PDB entry 1LJ2 | X-ray diffraction, 2.38 A resolution | chains A and B of the 4 polymer chains in the assembly

[Chain A (and B)]
Molecule: Nonstructural RNA-binding protein 34
From: Simian rotavirus A/SA11
Notes: fragment: C-terminal domain; engineered mutation(s): C306S C314S; chain B of this document is another copy of the same molecule, construct and numbering; everything in this record applies to it too
UniProt: P03536 (VN34_ROTS1); residues 206-315 here = UniProt positions 206-315
Chain sequence (110 residues; row label = number of the first residue in the row):
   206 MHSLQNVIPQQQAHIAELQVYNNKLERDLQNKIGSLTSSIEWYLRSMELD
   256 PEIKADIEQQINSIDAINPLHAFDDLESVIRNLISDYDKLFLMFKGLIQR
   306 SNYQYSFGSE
Unresolved in the structure: 206, 313-315 (chain B: fully traced)
Construct notes: cloning artifact (306, 314)

[Chain A / chain B interface]
Contacting residue pairs (109; chain A residue first):
  Leu209(A) with Leu209(B), hydrophobic; Ile213(B), hydrophobic
  Ile213(A) with Leu209(B), hydrophobic; Ile213(B), hydrophobic; Gln216(B)
  Gln216(A) with Ile213(B), hydrogen bond (side chain-backbone); Gln216(B); Gln217(B); Ile220(B)
  Gln217(A) with Gln216(B)
  His219(A) with Ile220(B)
  Ile220(A) with His219(B); Ile220(B), hydrophobic; Leu223(B)
  Leu223(A) with Ile220(B); Leu223(B), hydrophobic; Gln224(B); Asn227(B), hydrogen bond (backbone-side chain)
  Gln224(A) with Leu223(B)
  Tyr226(A) with Asn227(B); Glu231(B)
  Asn227(A) with Tyr226(B); Asn227(B); Leu230(B)
  Leu230(A) with Glu231(B)
  Glu231(A) with Leu230(B)
  Asp233(A) with Leu275(B)
  Leu234(A) with Leu234(B), hydrophobic; Leu275(B), hydrophobic; Phe278(B), hydrophobic
  Lys237(A) with Leu275(B); Phe278(B); Asp279(B), salt bridge
  Ile238(A) with Phe278(B), hydrophobic
  Leu241(A) with Phe278(B); Glu282(B)
  Ser244(A) with Glu282(B), hydrogen bond
  Ile245(A) with Glu282(B)
  Tyr248(A) with Arg286(B); Ser290(B)
  Leu249(A) with Ile289(B), hydrophobic
  Met252(A) with Ile289(B), hydrophobic; Asp293(B)
  Glu253(A) with Asp293(B), hydrogen bond (backbone-side chain); Leu297(B)
  Leu254(A) with Asp293(B), hydrogen bond (backbone-side chain); Phe296(B), hydrophobic
  Asp255(A) with Phe296(B); Tyr310(B), hydrogen bond; Phe312(B)
  Glu257(A) with Phe312(B)
  Ile258(A) with Tyr292(B), hydrophobic; Phe296(B), hydrophobic; Phe312(B), hydrophobic
  Pro274(A) with Phe278(B)
  Leu275(A) with Asp233(B); Leu234(B), hydrophobic; Lys237(B)
  Phe278(A) with Leu234(B), hydrophobic; Lys237(B); Ile238(B), hydrophobic; Leu241(B); Pro274(B); Phe278(B), hydrophobic; Leu281(B), hydrophobic
  Asp279(A) with Lys237(B), salt bridge
  Leu281(A) with Phe278(B), hydrophobic; Leu281(B), hydrophobic; Ile285(B), hydrophobic
  Glu282(A) with Ser244(B), hydrogen bond; Ile245(B)
  Ile285(A) with Leu281(B), hydrophobic; Ile285(B), hydrophobic
  Arg286(A) with Ser244(B), hydrogen bond; Tyr248(B)
  Leu288(A) with Ile285(B), hydrophobic
  Ile289(A) with Ile245(B), hydrophobic; Met252(B), hydrophobic
  Ser290(A) with Tyr248(B); Met252(B)
  Asp291(A) with Tyr292(B)
  Tyr292(A) with Leu254(B), hydrophobic; Ile258(B), hydrophobic; Tyr292(B), hydrophobic; Leu295(B), hydrophobic
  Asp293(A) with Met252(B); Glu253(B), hydrogen bond (side chain-backbone); Leu254(B), hydrogen bond (side chain-backbone)
  Leu295(A) with Tyr292(B), hydrophobic; Leu295(B), hydrophobic; Phe296(B); Phe299(B), hydrophobic
  Phe296(A) with Leu254(B), hydrophobic; Asp255(B); Ile258(B), hydrophobic; Leu295(B)
  Leu297(A) with Glu253(B)
  Met298(A) with Phe299(B), hydrophobic
  Phe299(A) with Leu295(B), hydrophobic; Leu302(B), hydrophobic
  Leu302(A) with Phe299(B), hydrophobic; Leu302(B), hydrophobic; Tyr308(B), hydrophobic
  Ile303(A) with Leu302(B), hydrophobic
  Arg305(A) with Tyr308(B), hydrogen bond
  Tyr310(A) with Asp255(B), hydrogen bond
  Phe312(A) with Asp255(B); Glu257(B); Ile258(B), hydrophobic
Interface residues without a listed pair, chain A (59 interface residues in all): Gln210, Val212, Ile262, Ala277, Val284, Lys300, Ser306, Tyr308
Interface residues without a listed pair, chain B (57 interface residues in all): Val212, Leu249, Ile262, Ala277, Val284, Leu288, Asp291, Met298, Lys300, Ile303, Ser306

[Overview]
59 residues of chain A face 57 of chain B across their interface, with 12 hydrogen bonds and 2 salt bridges.
Among the polar pairs are Lys237(A)-Asp279(B), Gln216(A)-Ile213(B) and Leu223(A)-Asn227(B).
Both chains are Nonstructural RNA-binding protein 34 (Simian rotavirus A/SA11). Entry 1LJ2 (Recognition of
eIF4G by Rotavirus NSP3 reveals a basis for mRNA circularization) was determined by X-ray diffraction.
